Entry 7MQ2 (X-ray diffraction, 2.29 A resolution); this record covers chains D and C of the 4 polymer chains in the assembly.

Chain D (and C):
Protein: Copper-sensing transcriptional repressor csoR
From: Streptococcus pneumoniae D39
Notes: chain C of this document is another copy of the same molecule, construct and numbering; everything in this record applies to it too
Reference sequence: A0A0B7LQC0 (A0A0B7LQC0_STREE); residue numbers follow UniProt; this construct covers 2-85
Chain sequence (85 residues; each row starts with the number of its first residue):
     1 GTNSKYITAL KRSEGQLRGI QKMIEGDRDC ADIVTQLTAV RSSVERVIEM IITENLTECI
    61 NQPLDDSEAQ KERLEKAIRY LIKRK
Unresolved in the structure: 1-2, 84-85 (chain C: 1, 60-68, 75-85)
Differences from the reference sequence: expression tag (1); engineered mutation Ala-9 (Cys in A0A0B7LQC0)
Modified residues: Mse-23 (selenomethionine; parent Met); Mse-50 (selenomethionine; parent Met)

Chain D / chain C interface:
Contacting residue pairs (8; chain D residue first):
  Arg-73(D) with Leu-56(C), hydrogen bond (side chain-backbone)
  Leu-74(D) with Thr-53(C)
  Ile-78(D) with Glu-49(C)
  Tyr-80(D) with Arg-73(C); Leu-74(C)
  Leu-81(D) with Ile-48(C), hydrophobic; Glu-49(C)
  Ile-82(D) with Glu-45(C)
Other interface residues (no listed pair), chain D (9 interface residues in all): Thr-53, Leu-56, Ala-77
Other interface residues (no listed pair), chain C (9 interface residues in all): Arg-46, Ile-52

Summary:
The chain D/chain C interface involves 9 residues from each chain, with 1 hydrogen bond. Its one
hydrogen-bonded contact is Arg-73(D)/Leu-56(C).
Both chains are Copper-sensing transcriptional repressor csoR (Streptococcus pneumoniae D39). Entry 7MQ2 (C9A
Streptococcus pneumoniae CstR in the reduced state, space group P21) was determined by X-ray diffraction (same
publication as 7MQ1 and 7MQ3).
